7ELH - chains B and C of the 26 polymer chains in the assembly; structure by electron microscopy, 3.30 A resolution.

Chain B:
Name: RNA-directed RNA polymerase
Organism: Mammalian orthoreovirus 3
Notes: EC 2.7.7.48
UniProtKB: A0A0B5CSU4 (A0A0B5CSU4_9REOV); residue numbers follow UniProt; this construct covers 1-1267
Sequence (1267 residues; each row starts with the number of its first residue):
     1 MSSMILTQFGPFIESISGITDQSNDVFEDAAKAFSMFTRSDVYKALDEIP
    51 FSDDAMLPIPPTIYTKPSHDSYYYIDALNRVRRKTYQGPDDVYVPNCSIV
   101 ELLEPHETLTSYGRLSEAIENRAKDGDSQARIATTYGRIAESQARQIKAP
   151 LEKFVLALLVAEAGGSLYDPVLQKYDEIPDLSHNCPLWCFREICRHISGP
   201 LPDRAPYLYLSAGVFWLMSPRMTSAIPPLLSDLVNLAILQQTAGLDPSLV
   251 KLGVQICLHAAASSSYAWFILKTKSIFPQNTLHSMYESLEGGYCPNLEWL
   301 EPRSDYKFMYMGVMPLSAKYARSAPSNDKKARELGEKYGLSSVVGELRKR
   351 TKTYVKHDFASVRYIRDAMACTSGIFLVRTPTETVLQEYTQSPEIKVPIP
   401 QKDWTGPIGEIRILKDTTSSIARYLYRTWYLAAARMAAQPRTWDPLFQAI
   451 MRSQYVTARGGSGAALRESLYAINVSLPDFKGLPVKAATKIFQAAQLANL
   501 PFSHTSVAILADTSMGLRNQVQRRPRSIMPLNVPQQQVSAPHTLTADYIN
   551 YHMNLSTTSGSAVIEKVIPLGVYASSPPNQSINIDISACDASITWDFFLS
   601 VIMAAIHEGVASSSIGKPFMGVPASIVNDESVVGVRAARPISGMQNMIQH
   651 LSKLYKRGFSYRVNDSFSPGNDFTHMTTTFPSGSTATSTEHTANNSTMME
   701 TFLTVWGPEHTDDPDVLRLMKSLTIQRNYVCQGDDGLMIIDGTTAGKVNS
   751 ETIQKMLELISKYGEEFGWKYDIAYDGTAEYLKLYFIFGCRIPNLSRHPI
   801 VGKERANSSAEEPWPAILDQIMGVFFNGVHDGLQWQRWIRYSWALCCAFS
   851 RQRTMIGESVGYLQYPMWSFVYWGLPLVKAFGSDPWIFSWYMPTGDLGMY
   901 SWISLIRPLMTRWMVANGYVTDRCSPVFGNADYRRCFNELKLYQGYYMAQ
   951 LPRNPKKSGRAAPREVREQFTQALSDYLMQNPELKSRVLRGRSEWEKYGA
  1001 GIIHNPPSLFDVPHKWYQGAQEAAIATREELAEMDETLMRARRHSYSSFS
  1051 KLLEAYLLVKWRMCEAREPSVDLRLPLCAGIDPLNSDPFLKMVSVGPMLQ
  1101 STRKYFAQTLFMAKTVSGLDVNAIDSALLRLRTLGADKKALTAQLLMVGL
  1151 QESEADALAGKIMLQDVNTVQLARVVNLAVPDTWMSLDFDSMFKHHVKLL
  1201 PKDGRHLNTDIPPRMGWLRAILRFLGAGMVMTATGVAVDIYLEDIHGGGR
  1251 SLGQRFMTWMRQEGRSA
Disordered / not traced: 1, 1266-1267

Chain C:
Molecule: transcript RNA
Sequence (4 nucleotides; numbered 1283 to 1286; the number before each row is that of its first residue):
  1283 AAGC

How chain B and chain C interact:
Residue-residue contacts (23; chain B residue first):
  Thr-457(B) / C1286(C)  hydrogen bond to the phosphate
  Arg-459(B) / G1285(C)  sugar contact
  Arg-459(B) / C1286(C)  salt bridge to the phosphate
  Gly-460(B) / A1284(C)  phosphate contact
  Gly-460(B) / G1285(C)  hydrogen bond to the phosphate
  Gly-461(B) / A1284(C)  hydrogen bond to the phosphate
  Ser-462(B) / A1284(C)  hydrogen bond to the phosphate
  Ala-488(B) / A1284(C)  phosphate contact
  Lys-490(B) / G1285(C)  hydrogen bond to the phosphate
  Lys-490(B) / C1286(C)  salt bridge to the phosphate
  Ser-514(B) / A1283(C)  hydrogen bond to the sugar
  Met-515(B) / A1283(C)  hydrogen bond to the sugar
  Met-515(B) / A1284(C)  sugar contact
  Arg-518(B) / G1285(C)  base contact
  Ile-528(B) / G1285(C)  base contact
  Pro-530(B) / A1284(C)  sugar contact
  Pro-530(B) / G1285(C)  sugar contact
  Ser-682(B) / G1285(C)  hydrogen bond to the base
  Gly-683(B) / G1285(C)  hydrogen bond to the sugar
  Gly-683(B) / C1286(C)  sugar contact
  Ser-684(B) / C1286(C)  hydrogen bond to the sugar
  Thr-685(B) / C1286(C)  sugar contact
  Asn-807(B) / A1284(C)  base contact
Interface residues without a listed pair, chain B (19 interface residues in all): Lys-486, Gly-516

Overview:
19 residues of chain B face 4 of chain C across their interface; the contacts include 10 hydrogen bonds and 2
salt bridges. Polar pairs include Ser-682(B)/G1285(C), Ser-514(B)/A1283(C) and Met-515(B)/A1283(C).
Chain B is RNA-directed RNA polymerase (Mammalian orthoreovirus 3) and chain C is transcript RNA; the
structure, In situ structure of transcriptional enzyme complex and capsid shell protein of mammalian reovirus
at initiation ..., was determined by electron microscopy (same publication as 7ELL).
